8UTS - chains K and B of the 3 polymer chains in the assembly; structure by electron microscopy, 2.70 A resolution.

== Chain K ==
Molecule: Kinesin-like protein KIF1A
From: Homo sapiens
UniProt: Q12756 (KIF1A_HUMAN); residue numbers follow UniProt; this construct covers 1-393
Chain sequence (438 residues; numbered 1 to 438; the number before each row is that of its first residue):
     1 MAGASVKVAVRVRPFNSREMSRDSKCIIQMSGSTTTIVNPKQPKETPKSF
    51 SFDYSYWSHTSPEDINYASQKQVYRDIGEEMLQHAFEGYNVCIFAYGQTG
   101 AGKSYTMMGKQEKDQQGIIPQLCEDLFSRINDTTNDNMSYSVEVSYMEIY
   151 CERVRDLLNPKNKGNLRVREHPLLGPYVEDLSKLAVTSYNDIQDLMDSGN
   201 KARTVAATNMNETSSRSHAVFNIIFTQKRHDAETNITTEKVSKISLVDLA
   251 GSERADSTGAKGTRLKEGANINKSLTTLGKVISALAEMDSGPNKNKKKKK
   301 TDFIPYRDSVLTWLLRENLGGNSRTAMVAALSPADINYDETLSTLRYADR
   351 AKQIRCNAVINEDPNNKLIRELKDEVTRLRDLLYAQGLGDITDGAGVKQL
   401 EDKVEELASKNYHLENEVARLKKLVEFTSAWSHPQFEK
Unresolved in the structure: 1-3, 358-438
Differences from the reference sequence: linker (394-425); expression tag (426-438)

== Chain B ==
Molecule: Tubulin beta-2B chain
From: Sus scrofa
UniProt: A0A287AGU7 (A0A287AGU7_PIG); residues 1-445 here = UniProt positions 1-445
Chain sequence (445 residues; row label = number of the first residue in the row):
     1 MREIVHIQAGQCGNQIGAKFWEVISDEHGIDPTGSYHGDSDLQLERINVY
    51 YNEATGNKYVPRAILVDLEPGTMDSVRSGPFGQIFRPDNFVFGQSGAGNN
   101 WAKGHYTEGAELVDSVLDVVRKESESCDCLQGFQLTHSLGGGTGSGMGTL
   151 LISKIREEYPDRIMNTFSVMPSPKVSDTVVEPYNATLSVHQLVENTDETY
   201 CIDNEALYDICFRTLKLTTPTYGDLNHLVSATMSGVTTCLRFPGQLNADL
   251 RKLAVNMVPFPRLHFFMPGFAPLTSRGSQQYRALTVPELTQQMFDSKNMM
   301 AACDPRHGRYLTVAAIFRGRMSMKEVDEQMLNVQNKNSSYFVEWIPNNVK
   351 TAVCDIPPRGLKMSATFIGNSTAIQELFKRISEQFTAMFRRKAFLHWYTG
   401 EGMDEMEFTEAESNMNDLVSEYQQYQDATADEQGEFEEEEGEDEA
Unresolved in the structure: 434-445
Ligand contacts:
  - GDP (guanosine-5'-diphosphate): Gly-10, Gln-11, Cys-12, Gln-15, Ile-16, Asn-99, Ser-138, Gly-140, Gly-142, Thr-143, Gly-144, Asp-177, Glu-181, Asn-204, Tyr-222, Leu-225, Asn-226
  - GTP (guanosine-5'-triphosphate): Gln-245, Leu-246, Lys-252
  - taxol (TA1): Glu-22, Val-23, Asp-26, Glu-27, Leu-215, Asp-224, His-227, Leu-228, Ala-231, Ser-234, Phe-270, Pro-272, Leu-273, Thr-274, Arg-276, Gln-279, Arg-318, Pro-358, Arg-359, Gly-360, Leu-361

== How chain K and chain B interact ==
Pairs across the interface - 18 pairs, chain K then chain B:
  Arg-169(K) with Met-406(B), hydrogen bond; Glu-407(B); Glu-410(B), salt bridge
  Glu-170(K) with Met-406(B); Glu-410(B), hydrogen bond (backbone-side chain); Ser-413(B), hydrogen bond
  His-171(K) with Met-406(B)
  Lys-280(K) with Phe-260(B)
  Lys-297(K) with Gln-433(B), hydrogen bond
  Phe-303(K) with Ser-420(B); Glu-421(B); Gln-424(B)
  Arg-307(K) with Arg-262(B); Ser-413(B), hydrogen bond; Asn-414(B), hydrogen bond; Asp-417(B), salt bridge
  Asp-308(K) with Arg-262(B)
  Arg-316(K) with Asp-417(B), salt bridge
Interface residues without a listed pair, chain K (12 interface residues in all): Arg-167, Pro-172, Lys-266
Interface residues without a listed pair, chain B (16 interface residues in all): Pro-160, Pro-261, Asp-404, Thr-409

== In short ==
The interface between chain K and chain B involves 12 residues on one side and 16 on the other; the contacts
include 6 hydrogen bonds and 3 salt bridges. Among the polar pairs are Arg-169(K)/Glu-410(B),
Arg-307(K)/Asp-417(B) and Arg-316(K)/Asp-417(B).
Chain K is Kinesin-like protein KIF1A (Homo sapiens) and chain B is Tubulin beta-2B chain (Sus scrofa); the
structure, KIF1A[1-393] APO in complex with a microtubule, was determined by electron microscopy (same
publication as 8UTN, 8UTO, 8UTP, 8UTQ, 8UTR, 8UTT and 4 further entries).
